9BOF - chains A and B of the 6 polymer chains in the assembly; structure by electron microscopy, 2.61 A resolution.

== Chain A (and B) ==
Name: Capsid protein VP1
Notes: fragment: GI.1 VP1 P domain; chain B of this document is another copy of the same molecule, construct and numbering; everything in this record applies to it too
UniProt: Q83884 (CAPSD_NVN68); residues 227-518 here = UniProt positions 227-518
Sequence (294 residues; each row starts with the number of its first residue):
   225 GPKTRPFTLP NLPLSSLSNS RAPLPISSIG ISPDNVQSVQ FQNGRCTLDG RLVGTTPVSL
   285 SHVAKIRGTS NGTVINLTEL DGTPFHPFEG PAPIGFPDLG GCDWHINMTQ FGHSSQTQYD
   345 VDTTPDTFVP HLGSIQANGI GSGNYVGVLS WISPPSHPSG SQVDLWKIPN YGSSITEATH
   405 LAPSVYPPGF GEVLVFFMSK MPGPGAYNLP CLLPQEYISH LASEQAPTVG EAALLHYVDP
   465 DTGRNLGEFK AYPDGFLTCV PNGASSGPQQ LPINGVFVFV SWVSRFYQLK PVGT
Not modelled in the structure: 225-229, 488-490, 518
Construct notes: expression tag (225-226); conflict Ile253 (Met in Q83884)
Curated features (UniProtKB/Swiss-Prot):
  - site: Lys227, Thr228 (Cleavage)

== How chain A and chain B interact ==
Pairs across the interface (64; chain A residue first):
  Asn235(A) - Ser447(B)
  Asn235(A) - Gln449(B)
  Leu236(A) - Val282(B)  hydrophobic
  Leu236(A) - Ser447(B)
  Ser239(A) - His286(B)
  Ser240(A) - Val282(B)
  Ser240(A) - Ser283(B)  hydrogen bond (backbone-side chain)
  Leu241(A) - Ser285(B)
  Ser242(A) - Ser285(B)
  Pro247(A) - Lys289(B)  hydrogen bond (backbone-side chain)
  Leu248(A) - Ser285(B)
  Pro249(A) - His286(B)
  Val282(A) - Leu236(B)  hydrophobic
  Val282(A) - Ser240(B)
  Ser283(A) - Ser240(B)  hydrogen bond (side chain-backbone)
  Ser283(A) - Glu440(B)
  Leu284(A) - Leu284(B)
  Leu284(A) - Ser285(B)
  Ser285(A) - Leu241(B)
  Ser285(A) - Ser242(B)
  Ser285(A) - Leu248(B)
  Ser285(A) - Leu284(B)
  His286(A) - Ser239(B)
  His286(A) - Pro249(B)
  Lys289(A) - Pro247(B)  hydrogen bond (side chain-backbone)
  Asn331(A) - Gln340(B)
  Asn331(A) - Ser374(B)  hydrogen bond
  Thr333(A) - Ser374(B)
  Thr333(A) - Pro426(B)
  Gln334(A) - Pro426(B)
  Gln334(A) - Gly427(B)
  Phe335(A) - Lys424(B)
  Gly336(A) - Gly427(B)  hydrogen bond (backbone-backbone)
  Gly336(A) - Pro428(B)
  Gly336(A) - Gly429(B)
  His337(A) - Gly427(B)  hydrogen bond (backbone-backbone)
  His337(A) - Pro428(B)
  Ser338(A) - Trp375(B)
  Ser338(A) - Pro428(B)
  Ser339(A) - Trp375(B)
  Gln340(A) - Asn331(B)
  Gln340(A) - Gln342(B)  hydrogen bond
  Gln340(A) - Ser374(B)  hydrogen bond
  Gln342(A) - Gln340(B)  hydrogen bond
  Ser374(A) - Asn331(B)  hydrogen bond
  Ser374(A) - Thr333(B)
  Ser374(A) - Gln340(B)  hydrogen bond
  Trp375(A) - Ser338(B)
  Trp375(A) - Ser339(B)
  Lys424(A) - Phe335(B)
  Pro426(A) - Thr333(B)
  Pro426(A) - Gln334(B)
  Gly427(A) - Gln334(B)
  Gly427(A) - Gly336(B)  hydrogen bond (backbone-backbone)
  Gly427(A) - His337(B)  hydrogen bond (backbone-backbone)
  Pro428(A) - Gly336(B)
  Pro428(A) - His337(B)
  Pro428(A) - Ser338(B)
  Gly429(A) - Gly336(B)
  Glu440(A) - Ser283(B)
  His444(A) - His444(B)
  Ser447(A) - Asn235(B)
  Ser447(A) - Leu236(B)
  Gln449(A) - Asn235(B)
Other interface residues (no listed pair), chain A (41 interface residues in all): Pro234, Leu304, Met425, Ser443, Ala446
Other interface residues (no listed pair), chain B (41 interface residues in all): Pro234, Leu304, Met425, Ser443, Ala446

== Overview ==
The chain A/chain B interface involves 41 residues from each chain; the contacts include 14 hydrogen bonds.
Among the polar pairs are Ser240(A)-Ser283(B), Pro247(A)-Lys289(B) and Asn331(A)-Ser374(B).
Chain A and chain B are both Capsid protein VP1; the structure, 16E10 Fab bound to norovirus GI.1 P domain,
was determined by electron microscopy.
